7NJS - chains E and G of the 20 polymer chains in the assembly; structure by electron microscopy, 2.46 A resolution.

# Chain E
Protein: ATP synthase subunit beta
From: Mycolicibacterium smegmatis (strain ATCC 700084 / mc(2)155)
Notes: EC 7.1.2.2
UniProt: A0R200 (ATPB_MYCS2); numbering as in UniProt (aligned over 1-475)
Sequence (475 residues; each row starts with the number of its first residue):
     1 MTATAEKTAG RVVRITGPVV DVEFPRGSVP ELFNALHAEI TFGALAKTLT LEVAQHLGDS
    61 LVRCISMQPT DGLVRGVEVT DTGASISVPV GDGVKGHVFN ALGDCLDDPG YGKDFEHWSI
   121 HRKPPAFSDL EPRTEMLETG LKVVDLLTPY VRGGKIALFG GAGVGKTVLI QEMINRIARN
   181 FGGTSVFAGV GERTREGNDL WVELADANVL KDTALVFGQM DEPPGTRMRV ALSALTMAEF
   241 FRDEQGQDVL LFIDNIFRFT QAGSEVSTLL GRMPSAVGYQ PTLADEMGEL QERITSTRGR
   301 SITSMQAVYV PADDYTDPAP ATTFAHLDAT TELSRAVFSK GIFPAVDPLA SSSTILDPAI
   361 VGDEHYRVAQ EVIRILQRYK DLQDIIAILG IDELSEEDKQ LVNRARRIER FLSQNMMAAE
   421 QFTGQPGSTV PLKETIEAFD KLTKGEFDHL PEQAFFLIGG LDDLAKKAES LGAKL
Disordered / not traced: 1-7, 472-475
Small-molecule neighbours: ADP (adenosine-5'-diphosphate): Gly161, Ala162, Gly163, Val164, Gly165, Lys166, Thr167, Val168, Phe338, Phe343, Met416, Ala419, Phe422

# Chain G
Protein: ATP synthase gamma chain
From: Mycobacterium smegmatis (strain ATCC 700084 / mc(2)155)
UniProt: A0R201 (ATPG_MYCS2); numbering as in UniProt (aligned over 1-307)
Sequence (307 residues; row label = number of the first residue in the row):
     1 MAATLRELRG RIRSAGSIKK ITKAQELIAT SRIAKAQARV EAARPYAAEI TNMLTELAGA
    61 SALDHPLLVE RKQPKRAGVL VVSSDRGLCG AYNANVLRRA EELFSLLRDE GKDPVLYVVG
   121 RKALGYFSFR QRTVVESWTG FSERPTYENA REIADTLVNA FMAGADDEGD DAGADGILGV
   181 DELHIVFTEF RSMLSQTAVA RRAAPMEVEY VGEVETGPRT LYSFEPDPET LFDALLPRYI
   241 ATRVYAALLE AAASESASRR RAMKSATDNA DDLIKALTLA ANRERQAQIT QEISEIVGGA
   301 NALAGSK
Disordered / not traced: 1-2, 215-219, 305-307

# Chain E / chain G interface
Residue-residue contacts (22; chain E residue first):
  Met273(E) - Val297(G)  hydrophobic
  Pro274(E) - Ile293(G)  hydrophobic
  Pro274(E) - Val297(G)
  Ala276(E) - Thr290(G)
  Val277(E) - Gln286(G)
  Val277(E) - Ile289(G)  hydrophobic
  Val277(E) - Thr290(G)  hydrogen bond (backbone-side chain)
  Gly278(E) - Ile293(G)
  Ala312(E) - Arg285(G)
  Asp314(E) - Asn282(G)
  Asp314(E) - Arg285(G)  salt bridge
  Asp314(E) - Gln286(G)  hydrogen bond
  Thr316(E) - Gln286(G)  hydrogen bond
  Asp317(E) - Arg285(G)  salt bridge
  Asp317(E) - Gln286(G)
  Asp384(E) - Lys23(G)
  Asp384(E) - Leu27(G)
  Ile385(E) - Leu27(G)  hydrophobic
  Ile388(E) - Leu27(G)  hydrophobic
  Leu389(E) - Leu27(G)
  Leu389(E) - Thr30(G)
  Glu393(E) - Ala34(G)
Also at the interface, not in a pair above, chain E (16 interface residues in all): Pro311, Pro318
Also at the interface, not in a pair above, chain G (13 interface residues in all): Ser31, Asn301

# Summary
16 residues of chain E face 13 of chain G across their interface, with 3 hydrogen bonds and 2 salt bridges.
Polar contacts include Asp314(E)-Arg285(G), Asp317(E)-Arg285(G) and Val277(E)-Thr290(G). Bound to chain E:
ADP.
Here chain E is ATP synthase subunit beta (Mycolicibacterium smegmatis (strain ATCC 700084 / mc(2)155)) and
chain G is ATP synthase gamma chain (Mycobacterium smegmatis (strain ATCC 700084 / mc(2)155)). Entry 7NJS
(Mycobacterium smegmatis ATP synthase state 3c) was determined by electron microscopy together with 7NJK,
7NJL, 7NJM, 7NJN, 7NJO, 7NJP and 20 further entries from the same study.
